4O89 - chain A; structure by X-ray diffraction, 1.90 A resolution.

Chain A:
Molecule: RNA 3'-terminal phosphate cyclase
From: Pyrococcus horikoshii
Notes: EC 6.5.1.4
UniProt: O59198 (RTCA_PYRHO); numbering as in UniProt (aligned over 1-341)
Amino-acid sequence (341 residues; row label = number of the first residue in the row):
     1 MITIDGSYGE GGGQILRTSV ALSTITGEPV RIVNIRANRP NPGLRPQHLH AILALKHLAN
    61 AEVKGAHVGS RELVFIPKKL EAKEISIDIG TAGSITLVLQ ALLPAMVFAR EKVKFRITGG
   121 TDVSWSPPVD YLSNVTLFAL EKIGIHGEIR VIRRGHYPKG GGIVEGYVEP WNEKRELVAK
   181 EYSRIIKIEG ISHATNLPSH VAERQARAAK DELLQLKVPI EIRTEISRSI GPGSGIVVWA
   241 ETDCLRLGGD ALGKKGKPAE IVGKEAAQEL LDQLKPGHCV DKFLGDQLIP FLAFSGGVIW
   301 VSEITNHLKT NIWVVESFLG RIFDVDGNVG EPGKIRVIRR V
UniProt features mapped onto this chain:
  - active site: H307 (Tele-AMP-histidine intermediate)
  - binding site (ATP): Q100, F283 to Q287
From the paper describing this entry:
  - catalytic residues: R39 (proposed by the authors, not directly observed)

In short:
UniProt lists active-site residue H307 and 6 ATP-binding residues. From the paper: the catalytic residue R39.
Chain A is RNA 3'-terminal phosphate cyclase (Pyrococcus horikoshii); the structure, Crystal structure of
RtcA, the RNA 3'-terminal phosphate cyclase from Pyrococcus horikoshii, was determined by X-ray diffraction
together with 4O8J from the same study.
